PDB entry 7S4E | X-ray diffraction, 2.25 A resolution | chains A and B of the 4 polymer chains in the assembly

Chain A:
Name: Isoform Short of Probable global transcription activator SNF2L2
Organism: Homo sapiens
Notes: EC 3.6.4.-
Reference sequence: P51531-2 (SMCA2-2_HUMAN); numbering as in UniProt (aligned over 1373-1493)
Amino-acid sequence (125 residues; numbered 1369 to 1493; the number before each row is that of its first residue):
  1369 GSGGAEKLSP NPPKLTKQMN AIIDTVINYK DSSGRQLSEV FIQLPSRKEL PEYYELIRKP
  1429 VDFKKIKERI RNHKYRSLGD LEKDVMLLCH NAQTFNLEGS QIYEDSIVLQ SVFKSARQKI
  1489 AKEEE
Unresolved in the structure: 1369-1375, 1491-1493
Differences from the reference sequence: expression tag (1369-1372)
Ion coordination: Na+: Tyr1421, Val1429
Residues lining bound ligands: ACBi1 (87A; N-(1-fluorocyclopropane-1-carbonyl)-3-methyl-L-valyl-(4R)-N-{[2-{2-[4-({4-[3-amino-6-(2-hydroxyphenyl)pyridazin-4-yl]piperazin-1-yl}methyl)phenoxy]ethoxy}-4-(4-methyl-1,3-thiazol-5-yl)phenyl]methyl}-4-hydroxy-L-prolinamide): Val1408, Phe1409, Gln1411, Leu1412, Pro1413, Leu1418, Tyr1421, Val1429, Asp1430, Leu1456, Asn1459, Ala1460, Phe1463, Asn1464, Ile1470
What the authors report for this chain:
  - binding site for ACBi1: Phe1409, Tyr1421, Asn1464
  - post-translational modification sites: Lys1398, Lys1416

Chain B:
Name: von Hippel-Lindau disease tumor suppressor
Organism: Homo sapiens
Reference sequence: P40337 (VHL_HUMAN); residue numbers follow UniProt; this construct covers 54-213
Amino-acid sequence (162 residues; each row starts with the number of its first residue):
    52 GSMEAGRPRP VLRSVNSREP SQVIFCNRSP RVVLPVWLNF DGEPQPYPTL PPGTGRRIHS
   112 YRGHLWLFRD AGTHDGLLVN QTELFVPSLN VDGQPIFANI TLPVYTLKER CLQVVRSLVK
   172 PENYRRLDIV RSLYEDLEDH PNVQKDLERL TQERIAHQRM GD
Unresolved in the structure: 52-59, 209-213
Differences from the reference sequence: expression tag (52-53)
Curated features (UniProtKB/Swiss-Prot):
  - region: Thr157 to Val166 (Interaction with Elongin BC complex)
  - natural variant: Leu63 (L63P: In PCC), Arg64 (R64P: In PCC), Ser65 (S65A: In PCC; S65L: In VHLD; S65W: In VHLD), Val66 to Gln73 (deletion: In VHLD), Ser68 (S68W: In PCC and VHLD), Glu70 (E70K: In VHLD), Val74 (V74G: In VHLD), Ile75 (deletion: In VHLD), Phe76 (F76I: In VHLD; F76L: In VHLD; F76S: In VHLD; deletion: In VHLD), Asn78 (N78H: In VHLD; N78S: In VHLD; N78T: In VHLD), Arg79 (R79P: In VHLD), Ser80 (S80I: In VHLD; S80N: In PCC and VHLD; S80R: In VHLD), 64 further natural variant entries in UniProt
  - mutagenesis: Tyr98 (Y98N: No interaction with HIF1A. No HIF1A degradation)
Ion coordination: Na+ site 1: Asn67 (together with ACBi1); Na+ site 2 near Ser111 (its only coordinating residue here); Na+ site 3: Pro154 (shared with 1 residue of chain C)
Residues lining bound ligands: ACBi1 (87A; N-(1-fluorocyclopropane-1-carbonyl)-3-methyl-L-valyl-(4R)-N-{[2-{2-[4-({4-[3-amino-6-(2-hydroxyphenyl)pyridazin-4-yl]piperazin-1-yl}methyl)phenoxy]ethoxy}-4-(4-methyl-1,3-thiazol-5-yl)phenyl]methyl}-4-hydroxy-L-prolinamide): Asn67, Arg69, Phe76, Pro86, Trp88, Phe91, Tyr98, Pro99, Leu101, Arg107, Ile109, His110, Ser111, Tyr112, His115, Trp117
What the authors report for this chain:
  - binding site for ACBi1: Tyr98

Interface between chain A and chain B:
Contacting residue pairs (14; chain A residue first):
  Glu1420(A) - Asn67(B)
  Glu1420(A) - Phe91(B)
  Glu1423(A) - Asn67(B)
  Leu1424(A) - Arg69(B)
  Thr1462(A) - Arg69(B)  hydrogen bond (backbone-side chain)
  Phe1463(A) - Arg69(B)  hydrogen bond (backbone-side chain)
  Asn1464(A) - Tyr112(B)
  Leu1465(A) - Arg69(B)
  Leu1465(A) - Pro71(B)  hydrophobic
  Leu1465(A) - Tyr112(B)
  Glu1466(A) - Pro71(B)
  Gly1467(A) - Gln73(B)
  Gly1467(A) - His110(B)
  Ser1468(A) - His110(B)
Other interface residues (no listed pair), chain A (11 interface residues in all): Gln1469
Other interface residues (no listed pair), chain B (9 interface residues in all): Arg60, Glu70
From the paper, about this interface:
  - residue pairs: Glu1420(A)-Arg60(B), Phe1463(A)-Arg69(B)

Summary:
11 residues of chain A face 9 of chain B across their interface, with 2 hydrogen bonds. Polar pairs include
Thr1462(A)-Arg69(B) and Phe1463(A)-Arg69(B). The paper describes contacts between Glu1420(A) and Arg60(B) and
Phe1463(A) and Arg69(B). From the paper: a binding site for ACBi1 at Phe1409(A), Tyr1421(A) and Tyr98(B) among
others; modification sites Lys1398(A) and Lys1416(A).
Chain A is Isoform Short of Probable global transcription activator SNF2L2 and chain B is von Hippel-Lindau
disease tumor suppressor, both from Homo sapiens; the structure, Crystal Structure of ligand ACBi1 in complex
with bromodomain of human Smarca2 and pVHL:ElonginC:ElonginB complex, was determined by X-ray diffraction.
